3OR1 - chains B and C of the 6 polymer chains in the assembly; structure by X-ray diffraction, 1.76 A resolution.

Chain B:
Molecule: Sulfite reductase beta
Source organism: desulfovibrio gigas
Sequence (386 residues; numbered 1 to 386; the number before each row is that of its first residue):
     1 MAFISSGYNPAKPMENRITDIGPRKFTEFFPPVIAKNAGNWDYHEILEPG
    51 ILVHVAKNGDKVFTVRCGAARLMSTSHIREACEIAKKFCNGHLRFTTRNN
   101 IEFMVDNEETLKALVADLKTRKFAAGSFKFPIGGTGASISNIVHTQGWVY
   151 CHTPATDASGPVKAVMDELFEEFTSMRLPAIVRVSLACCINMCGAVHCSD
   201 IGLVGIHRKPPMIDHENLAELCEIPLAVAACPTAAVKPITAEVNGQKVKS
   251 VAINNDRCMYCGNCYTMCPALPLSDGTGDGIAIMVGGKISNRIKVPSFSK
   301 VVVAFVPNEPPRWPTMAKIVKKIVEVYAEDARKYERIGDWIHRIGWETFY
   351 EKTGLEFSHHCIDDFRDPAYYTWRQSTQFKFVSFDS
Unresolved in the structure: 1
Cystine bridges: C222-C268
Bound ions: 4Fe-4S cluster Fe site 1: C151, C188, C189, C193; siroheme Fe: C193 (together with sulfite ion); 4Fe-4S cluster Fe site 2: C231, C258, C261, C264
Residues lining bound ligands:
  - 4Fe-4S cluster (SF4), molecule 1: T145, Q146, G147, C151, T153, P154, A187, C188, C189, N191, M192, C193
  - 4Fe-4S cluster (SF4), molecule 2: P211, A230, C231, P232, T233, A235, V236, I253, R257, C258, M259, Y260, C261, G262, N263, C264, L273
  - siroheme (SRM), molecule 1: H44, I46, L52, H54, R66, R94, F95, T96, T97, R98, N100, E102, G134, T135, G136, S140, I181, R183, C198, K288, I289, S290, R292, R336
  - siroheme (SRM), molecule 2: R71, H144, T145, Q146, Y150, C151, H152, N191, M192, C193, G194, N263, T266

Chain C:
Molecule: Sulfite reductase gama
Source organism: desulfovibrio gigas
Sequence (105 residues; row label = number of the first residue in the row):
     1 MAVVEFAGSAFEVDEDGFLNAFDDWCPEWVKYAKGSEGIGAGSADHQKII
    51 DFLQDYYKANGIAPMVRILSKNTGFALKEIYELFPSGPGKGACKMAGLPK
   101 PTGCV
Unresolved in the structure: 1
Residues lining bound ligands: siroheme (SRM): G103, C104, V105

How chain B and chain C interact:
Contacting residue pairs - 13 pairs, chain B then chain C:
  E220(B) - N20(C)
  E220(B) - A21(C)
  E223(B) - G61(C)
  E223(B) - I62(C)
  E223(B) - A63(C)  hydrogen bond (side chain-backbone)
  P225(B) - N60(C)
  P225(B) - G61(C)
  P225(B) - I62(C)  hydrophobic
  L226(B) - I62(C)  hydrophobic
  T266(B) - T102(C)
  T266(B) - G103(C)  hydrogen bond (backbone-backbone)
  M267(B) - T102(C)  hydrogen bond (backbone-side chain)
  M267(B) - G103(C)
Also at the interface, not in a pair above, chain B (12 interface residues in all): M14, A219, L221, C222, I224, P269
Also at the interface, not in a pair above, chain C (11 interface residues in all): Y57, P85, P99

In short:
12 residues of chain B and 11 residues of chain C are in contact, with 3 hydrogen bonds. Polar contacts
include E223(B)-A63(C), M267(B)-T102(C) and T266(B)-G103(C). One siroheme molecule is bound between chain B
and chain C. Bound to chain B: siroheme and 4Fe-4S cluster.
Here chain B is Sulfite reductase beta and chain C is Sulfite reductase gama, both from desulfovibrio gigas.
Entry 3OR1 (Crystal structure of dissimilatory sulfite reductase I (DsrI)) was determined by X-ray
diffraction.
